Entry 1Y35 (X-ray diffraction, 2.12 A resolution); this record covers chains A and B of the 4 polymer chains in the assembly.

# Chain A
Protein: Hemoglobin alpha chain
Source organism: Homo sapiens
Reference sequence: P69905 (HBA_HUMAN); numbering as in UniProt (aligned over 1-141)
Sequence (141 residues; numbered 1 to 141; the number before each row is that of its first residue):
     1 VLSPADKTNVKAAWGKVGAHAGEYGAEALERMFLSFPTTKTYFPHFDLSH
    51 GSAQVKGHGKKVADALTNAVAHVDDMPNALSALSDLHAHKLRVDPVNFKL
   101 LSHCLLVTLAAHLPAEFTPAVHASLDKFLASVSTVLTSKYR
UniProt features mapped onto this chain:
  - site: Lys-61 (Not glycated)
  - natural variant: Asp-6 (A6D: In J-Toronto; this construct carries the variant), Ala-13 (A13D: In J-Paris 1/J-Aljezur), Glu-27 (A27E: In Shenyang; this construct carries the variant), Lys-61 (K61N: In Zambia; deletion: In Clinic), Asp-64 (A64D: In Pontoise; this construct carries the variant), Asp-75 (D75A: In Lille; D75G: In Chapel Hill; D75N: In G-Pest), Ala-111 (A111D: In Petah Tikva)
Bound ions: heme Fe near His-87 (its only coordinating residue here)
Small-molecule neighbours: heme (HEM): Met-32, Thr-39, Tyr-42, Phe-43, His-45, Phe-46, His-58, Lys-61, Val-62, Ala-65, Leu-66, Leu-83, Leu-86, His-87, Leu-91, Val-93, Asn-97, Phe-98, Leu-101, Val-132, Ser-133, Leu-136

# Chain B
Protein: Hemoglobin beta chain
Source organism: Homo sapiens
Reference sequence: P68871 (HBB_HUMAN); residue numbers follow UniProt; this construct covers 1-146
Sequence (146 residues; each row starts with the number of its first residue):
     1 MHLTPEEKSAVTALWGKVNVDEVGGEALGRLLVVFPWTQRFFESFGDLST
    51 PDAVMGNPKVKAHGKKVLGAFSDGLAHLDNLKGTFATLSELHCDKLHVDP
   101 ENFRLLGNVLVCVLAHHFGKEFTPPVQAAYQKVVAGVANALAHKYH
Construct notes: engineered mutation Met-1 (Val in P68871), Phe-35 (Tyr in P68871)
UniProt features mapped onto this chain:
  - natural variant: Leu-3 (H3L: In Graz; this construct carries the variant), Glu-7 (E7A: In G-Makassar; E7K: In Hb C; E7Q: In Machida; E7V: In SKCA), Lys-8 (E8K: In G-Siriraj; this construct carries the variant), Val-11 (A11V: In Iraq-Halabja; this construct carries the variant), Gly-16 (W16G: In Randwick; this construct carries the variant), Val-23 (E23V: In D-Granada; this construct carries the variant), Gly-24 (V24G: In Miyashiro; this construct carries the variant), Gly-25 (G25D: In Moscva; G25R: In Riverdale-Bronx; G25V: In Savannah), Leu-32 (L32P: In Yokohama), Val-33 (L33V: In Muscat; this construct carries the variant), Phe-35 (V35F: In Pitie-Salpetriere; this construct carries the variant), Arg-40 (Q40R: In Tianshui; this construct carries the variant), 12 further natural variant entries in UniProt
Bound ions: heme Fe near His-92 (its only coordinating residue here)
Small-molecule neighbours: heme (HEM): Leu-31, Thr-38, Phe-41, Phe-42, His-63, Lys-66, Val-67, Ala-70, Phe-71, Phe-85, Leu-88, Leu-91, His-92, Leu-96, Val-98, Asn-102, Phe-103, Leu-106, Val-137, Leu-141

# How chain A and chain B interact
Residue-residue contacts - 35 pairs, chain A then chain B:
  Glu-30(A) / Pro-124(B)
  Arg-31(A) / Phe-122(B)  hydrogen bond (side chain-backbone)
  Arg-31(A) / Thr-123(B)
  Arg-31(A) / Pro-124(B)
  Arg-31(A) / Gln-127(B)  hydrogen bond
  Leu-34(A) / Pro-124(B)
  Leu-34(A) / Pro-125(B)
  Leu-34(A) / Ala-128(B)
  Ser-35(A) / Gln-127(B)
  Ser-35(A) / Ala-128(B)
  Ser-35(A) / Gln-131(B)
  Phe-36(A) / Gln-131(B)
  Lys-99(A) / Asn-108(B)
  His-103(A) / Asn-108(B)
  His-103(A) / Gln-127(B)
  His-103(A) / Gln-131(B)  hydrogen bond
  Cys-104(A) / Gln-127(B)
  Val-107(A) / Val-111(B)  hydrophobic
  Val-107(A) / Ala-115(B)
  Val-107(A) / Gln-127(B)
  Ala-110(A) / Cys-112(B)
  Ala-110(A) / His-116(B)
  Ala-111(A) / Ala-115(B)
  Ala-111(A) / Gly-119(B)
  Pro-114(A) / His-116(B)  hydrogen bond (backbone-side chain)
  Phe-117(A) / Arg-30(B)  hydrogen bond (backbone-side chain)
  Phe-117(A) / His-116(B)
  Thr-118(A) / Arg-30(B)
  Pro-119(A) / Arg-30(B)
  Pro-119(A) / Val-33(B)
  Pro-119(A) / Met-55(B)  hydrophobic
  His-122(A) / Arg-30(B)  hydrogen bond
  His-122(A) / Val-34(B)
  Asp-126(A) / Val-34(B)
  Asp-126(A) / Phe-35(B)
Also at the interface, not in a pair above, chain A (21 interface residues in all): Leu-106, Leu-113, Ala-120, Ala-123
Also at the interface, not in a pair above, chain B (20 interface residues in all): Pro-51, Lys-120

# Overview
Chain A and chain B form an interface of 21 and 20 residues respectively; the contacts include 6 hydrogen
bonds. Among the polar pairs are Arg-31(A)/Phe-122(B), Arg-31(A)/Gln-127(B) and His-103(A)/Gln-131(B). Chain A
binds heme. Chain B binds heme.
Here chain A is Hemoglobin alpha chain and chain B is Hemoglobin beta chain, both from Homo sapiens. Entry
1Y35 (T-To-T(High) quaternary transitions in human hemoglobin: betaY35F deoxy low-salt (1 test set)) was
determined by X-ray diffraction together with 1XXT, 1XY0, 1XZ5, 1XZ7, 1XZU, 1XZV and 45 further entries from
the same study.
